PDB entry 6O40 | X-ray diffraction, 1.20 A resolution | chains A and B

== Chain A ==
Name: Fusion glycoprotein F0
Reference sequence: Q84193 (Q84193_9MONO); residues 139-189 here = UniProt positions 139-189
Amino-acid sequence (53 residues; numbered 138 to 190; the number before each row is that of its first residue):
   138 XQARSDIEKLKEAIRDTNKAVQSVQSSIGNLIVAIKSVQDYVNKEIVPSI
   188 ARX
Unresolved in the structure: 138-139, 190
Modified positions: ACE (acetyl group) at position 138; NH2 (amino group) at position 190
Differences from the reference sequence: acetylation (138); amidation (190)

== Chain B ==
Name: Fusion glycoprotein F0
Reference sequence: A0A1L7B8S0 (A0A1L7B8S0_9MONO); numbering as in UniProt (aligned over 449-484)
Amino-acid sequence (38 residues; numbered 448 to 485; the number before each row is that of its first residue):
   448 XVALDPFDFSIVLNKIKSQLEESKEWIRRSNKILDSIX
Unresolved in the structure: 448
Modified positions: ACE (acetyl group) at position 448; NH2 (amino group) at position 485
Differences from the reference sequence: acetylation (448); engineered mutation F454 (Ile in A0A1L7B8S0), F456 (Ile in A0A1L7B8S0), V459 (Glu in A0A1L7B8S0), I463 (Ala in A0A1L7B8S0), Q466 (Asp in A0A1L7B8S0), K479 (Gln in A0A1L7B8S0), I480 (Lys in A0A1L7B8S0); amidation (485)
Reported in the primary citation:
  - conformationally variable residues: F456
  - mutagenesis - I456F: increased stability with Fusion glycoprotein F0 (chain A)
  - mutagenesis - L451F/I456F, I454F/I456F: decreased stability with Fusion glycoprotein F0 (chain A)
  - mutagenesis - I456F: decreased stability

== Interface between chain A and chain B ==
Contacting residue pairs (24):
  I144(A) with I484(B), hydrophobic
  K148(A) with L481(B)
  I151(A) with L481(B), hydrophobic
  R152(A) with L481(B); D482(B), salt bridge
  N155(A) with I474(B); S477(B), hydrogen bond; N478(B), hydrogen bond; L481(B)
  V158(A) with I474(B), hydrophobic
  Q159(A) with I474(B)
  Q162(A) with L467(B); S470(B), hydrogen bond; K471(B); I474(B)
  G166(A) with L467(B)
  I169(A) with I463(B), hydrophobic; K464(B)
  I172(A) with F456(B), hydrophobic; L460(B), hydrophobic
  Q176(A) with F456(B); S457(B); L460(B)
  N180(A) with P453(B)
Also at the interface, not in a pair above, chain A (16 interface residues in all): E145, I165, K173

== Summary ==
The interface between chain A and chain B involves 16 residues on one side and 15 on the other, with 3
hydrogen bonds and 1 salt bridge. Polar contacts include R152(A)-D482(B), N155(A)-S477(B) and N155(A)-N478(B).
From the paper: L451F/I456F and I454F/I456F of chain B reduce stability with Fusion glycoprotein F0 (chain A);
conformational variability at F456(B).
Chain A is Fusion glycoprotein F0 and chain B is Fusion glycoprotein F0; the structure, Human parainfluenza
virus type 3 fusion protein N-terminal heptad repeat domain+VIQKI I454F I456F, was determined by X-ray
diffraction (same publication as 6OJ7).
